PDB entry 3C58 | X-ray diffraction, 1.90 A resolution | chains B and A of the 3 polymer chains in the assembly

== Chain B ==
Molecule: 14-nt DNA strand
Sequence (14 nucleotides; numbered 1 to 14; the number before each row is that of its first residue):
     1 CTCTTTXTTT CTCG
Modified / non-standard residues: SOS ([(1R,2S,4R)-4-({2-amino-5-[benzyl(formyl)amino]-6-oxo-1,6-dihydropyrimidin-4-yl}amino)-2-hydroxycyclopentyl]methyl dihydrogen phosphate) at position 7

== Chain A ==
Name: DNA glycosylase
From: Lactococcus lactis
Notes: EC 4.2.99.18
Reference sequence: P42371; aligned to UniProt positions 2-272 over residues 1-271 (the alignment contains insertions or deletions, so no single offset holds)
Chain sequence (271 residues; numbered 1 to 271; the number before each row is that of its first residue):
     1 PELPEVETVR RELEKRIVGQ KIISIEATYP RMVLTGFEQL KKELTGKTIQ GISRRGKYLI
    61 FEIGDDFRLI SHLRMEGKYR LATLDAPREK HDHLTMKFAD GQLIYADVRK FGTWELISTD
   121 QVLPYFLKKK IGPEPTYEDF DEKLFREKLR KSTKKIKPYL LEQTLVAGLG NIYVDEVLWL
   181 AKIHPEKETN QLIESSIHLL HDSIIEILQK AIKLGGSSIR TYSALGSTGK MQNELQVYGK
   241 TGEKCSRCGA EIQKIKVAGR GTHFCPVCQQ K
Disordered / not traced: 221-222
Bound ions: Zn2+: Cys-245, Cys-248, Cys-265, Cys-268
Curated features (UniProtKB/Swiss-Prot):
  - region: Lys-57 to Met-75 (DNA-binding)
  - active site: Pro-1 (Schiff-base intermediate with DNA), Glu-2 (Proton donor), Lys-57 (Proton donor)
  - binding site (DNA): His-91, Arg-109
From the paper describing this entry:
  - binding site for the 14-nt DNA strand (chain B): Pro-1
  - catalytic residues: Pro-1 (citing earlier work)
  - conformationally variable residues (loop rearrangement, order/disorder transition): Gly-216, Thr-221 to Tyr-222, Gly-226, Gly-229
  - catalytic residues: Glu-2, Glu-5 (proposed by the authors, not directly observed)

== How chain B and chain A interact ==
Pairs across the interface - 34 pairs, chain B then chain A:
  DT5(B) / Lys-254(A)  phosphate contact
  DT5(B) / Lys-256(A)  salt bridge to the phosphate
  DT6(B) / Met-75(A)  sugar contact
  DT6(B) / Arg-109(A)  base contact
  DT6(B) / Tyr-238(A)  phosphate contact
  DT6(B) / Lys-254(A)  salt bridge to the phosphate
  DT6(B) / Gly-261(A)  phosphate contact
  SOS_7(B) / Pro-1(A)  base contact
  SOS_7(B) / Glu-2(A)  base contact
  SOS_7(B) / Glu-5(A)  base contact
  SOS_7(B) / Met-75(A)  base contact
  SOS_7(B) / Glu-76(A)  base contact
  SOS_7(B) / Lys-78(A)  base contact
  SOS_7(B) / Asn-171(A)  hydrogen bond to the phosphate
  SOS_7(B) / Ile-172(A)  base contact
  SOS_7(B) / Tyr-173(A)  base contact
  SOS_7(B) / Ser-217(A)  base contact
  SOS_7(B) / Ile-219(A)  base contact
  SOS_7(B) / Tyr-238(A)  hydrogen bond to the phosphate
  SOS_7(B) / Arg-260(A)  salt bridge to the phosphate
  DT8(B) / Pro-1(A)  sugar contact
  DT8(B) / Glu-2(A)  phosphate contact
  DT8(B) / Lys-57(A)  salt bridge to the phosphate
  DT8(B) / His-72(A)  hydrogen bond to the phosphate
  DT8(B) / Arg-74(A)  hydrogen bond to the base
  DT8(B) / Met-75(A)  base contact
  DT8(B) / Gly-170(A)  phosphate contact
  DT8(B) / Asn-171(A)  hydrogen bond to the phosphate
  DT8(B) / Arg-260(A)  salt bridge to the phosphate
  DT9(B) / Lys-57(A)  salt bridge to the phosphate
  DT9(B) / His-72(A)  salt bridge to the phosphate
  DT9(B) / Arg-74(A)  hydrogen bond to the sugar
  DT9(B) / Gln-163(A)  phosphate contact
  DT10(B) / Lys-129(A)  salt bridge to the phosphate
Also at the interface, not in a pair above, chain A (28 interface residues in all): Tyr-58, Phe-111, Leu-161, Leu-169, Ser-218

== Summary ==
6 residues of chain B and 28 residues of chain A are in contact, with 6 hydrogen bonds and 8 salt bridges.
Among the polar pairs are DT8(B)/Arg-74(A), DT9(B)/Arg-74(A) and SOS_7(B)/Asn-171(A). The paper reports
catalytic residues Pro-1(A), Glu-2(A) and Glu-5(A); a binding site for the 14-nt DNA strand (chain B) at
Pro-1(A).
Here chain B is a 14-nt DNA strand and chain A is DNA glycosylase (Lactococcus lactis). Entry 3C58 (Crystal
structure of a complex between the wild-type lactococcus lactis Fpg (MutM) and a N7-Benzyl-Fapy-dG containing
...) was determined by X-ray diffraction.
